PDB entry 8CLS | electron microscopy, 4.00 A resolution | chains A and G of the 8 polymer chains in the assembly

== Chain A ==
Protein: Insulin-like receptor
Source organism: Drosophila melanogaster
Notes: EC 2.7.10.1
UniProtKB: P09208 (INSR_DROME); numbering as in UniProt (aligned over 264-1310)
Sequence (1068 residues; each row starts with the number of its first residue):
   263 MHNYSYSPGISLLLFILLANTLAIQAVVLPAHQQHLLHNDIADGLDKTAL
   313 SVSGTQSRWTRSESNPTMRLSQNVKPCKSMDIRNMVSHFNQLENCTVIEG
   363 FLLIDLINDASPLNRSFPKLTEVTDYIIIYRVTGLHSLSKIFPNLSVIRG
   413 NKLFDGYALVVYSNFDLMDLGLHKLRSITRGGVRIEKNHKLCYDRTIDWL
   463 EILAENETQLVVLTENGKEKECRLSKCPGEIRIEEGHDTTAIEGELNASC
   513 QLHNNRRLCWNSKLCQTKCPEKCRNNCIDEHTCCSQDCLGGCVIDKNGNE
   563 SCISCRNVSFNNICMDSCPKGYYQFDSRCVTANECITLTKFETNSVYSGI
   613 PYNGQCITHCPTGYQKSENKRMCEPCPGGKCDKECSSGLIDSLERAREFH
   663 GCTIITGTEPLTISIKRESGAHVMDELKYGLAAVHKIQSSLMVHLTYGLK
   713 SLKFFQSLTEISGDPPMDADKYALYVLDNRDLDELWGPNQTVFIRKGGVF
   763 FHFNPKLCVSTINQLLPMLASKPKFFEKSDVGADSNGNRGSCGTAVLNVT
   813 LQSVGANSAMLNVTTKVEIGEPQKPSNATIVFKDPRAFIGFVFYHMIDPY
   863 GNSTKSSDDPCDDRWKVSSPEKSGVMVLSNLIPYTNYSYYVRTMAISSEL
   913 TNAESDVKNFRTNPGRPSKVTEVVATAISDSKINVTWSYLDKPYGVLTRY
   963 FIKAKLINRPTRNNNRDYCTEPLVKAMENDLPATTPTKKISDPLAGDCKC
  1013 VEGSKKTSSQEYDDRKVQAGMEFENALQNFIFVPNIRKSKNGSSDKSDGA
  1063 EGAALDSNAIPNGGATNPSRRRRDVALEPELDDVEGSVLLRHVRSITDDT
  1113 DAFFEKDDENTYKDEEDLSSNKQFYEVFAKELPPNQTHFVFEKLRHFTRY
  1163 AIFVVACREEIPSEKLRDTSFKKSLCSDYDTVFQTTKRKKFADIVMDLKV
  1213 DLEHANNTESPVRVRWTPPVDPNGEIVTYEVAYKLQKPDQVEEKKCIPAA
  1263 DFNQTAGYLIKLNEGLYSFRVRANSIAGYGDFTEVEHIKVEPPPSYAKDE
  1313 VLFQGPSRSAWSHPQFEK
Disordered / not traced: 263-327, 483-512, 986-1031, 1048-1117, 1311-1330
Sequence notes: initiating methionine (263); expression tag (1311-1330)
UniProt features mapped onto this chain:
  - glycosylation (N-linked (GlcNAc...) asparagine): Asn-265, Asn-356, Asn-376, Asn-406, Asn-468, Asn-509, Asn-561, Asn-569, Asn-751, Asn-810, Asn-824, Asn-839, Asn-864, Asn-898, Asn-946, Asn-1053, Asn-1147, Asn-1218, Asn-1265
Disulfides: Cys-339/Cys-357, Cys-521/Cys-527, Cys-531/Cys-539, Cys-535/Cys-545, Cys-546/Cys-554, Cys-550/Cys-564, Cys-567/Cys-576, Cys-580/Cys-591, Cys-597/Cys-618, Cys-622/Cys-635, Cys-638/Cys-643, Cys-647/Cys-664, Cys-770/Cys-804, Cys-981/Cys-1258, Cys-1169/Cys-1188
What the authors report for this chain:
  - contacts within the chain: Tyr-419/Arg-446 (hydrogen bond), Arg-446/Glu-448 (hydrogen bond), Arg-1170/Glu-1176
  - post-translational modification sites: Asn-606
  - self-association interface (contacts with another copy of this molecule); pairs are residue here / residue on that copy: Cys-873/Cys-873 (disulfide), Glu-1242
  - mutagenesis - V811D, Y902C: decreased stability (proposed by the authors, not directly observed)

== Chain G ==
Protein: Probable insulin-like peptide 5 A chain
UniProtKB: Q7KUD5 (INSL5_DROME); residues 1-25 here correspond to UniProt positions 84-108 (UniProt number = residue number + 83)
Sequence (25 residues; each row starts with the number of its first residue):
     1 DFRGVVDSCCRNSCSFSTLRAYCDS
Sequence notes: conflict Asn-12 (Lys95 in Q7KUD5)
Disulfides: Cys-9/Cys-14

== Interface between chain A and chain G ==
Contacting residue pairs - 4 pairs, chain A then chain G:
  Asn-606(A) / Arg-3(G)
  Asp-653(A) / Arg-11(G)  salt bridge
  Arg-657(A) / Asp-1(G)  salt bridge
  Arg-657(A) / Asp-7(G)  salt bridge
Also at the interface, not in a pair above, chain A (4 interface residues in all): Leu-651

== Overview ==
The chain A/chain G interface involves 4 residues from each chain; the contacts include 3 salt bridges. Polar
contacts include Asp-653(A)/Arg-11(G), Arg-657(A)/Asp-1(G) and Arg-657(A)/Asp-7(G). From the paper: V811D and
Y902C of chain A reduce stability; a modification site at Asn-606(A).
Chain A is Insulin-like receptor (Drosophila melanogaster) and chain G is Probable insulin-like peptide 5 A
chain; the structure, Drosophila melanogaster insulin receptor ectodomain in complex with DILP5, was
determined by electron microscopy.
